PDB entry 6D7U | X-ray diffraction, 2.70 A resolution | chains A and F of the 6 polymer chains in the assembly

# Chain A
Protein: Hemagglutinin HA1 chain
Source organism: Influenza A virus
Reference sequence: A0A1S6R2B6 (A0A1S6R2B6_9INFA); residues 1-316 here correspond to UniProt positions 19-334 (UniProt number = residue number + 18)
Chain sequence (316 residues; each row starts with the number of its first residue):
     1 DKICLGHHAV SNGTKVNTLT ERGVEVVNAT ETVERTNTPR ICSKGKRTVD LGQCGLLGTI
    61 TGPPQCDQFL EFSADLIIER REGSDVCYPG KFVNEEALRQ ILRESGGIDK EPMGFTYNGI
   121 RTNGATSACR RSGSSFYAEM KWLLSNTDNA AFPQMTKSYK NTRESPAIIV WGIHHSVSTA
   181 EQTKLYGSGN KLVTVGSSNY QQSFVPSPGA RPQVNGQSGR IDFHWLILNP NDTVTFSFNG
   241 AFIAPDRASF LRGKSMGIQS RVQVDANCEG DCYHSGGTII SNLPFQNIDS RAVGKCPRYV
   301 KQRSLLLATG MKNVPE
Differences from the reference sequence: conflict A125 (Val143 in A0A1S6R2B6), R261 (Gly279 in A0A1S6R2B6)
Disulfide bonds: C42-C268, C54-C66, C87-C129, C272-C296
Glycans and other covalent adducts: N-acetylglucosamine (NAG) linked to N28, N231
From the paper describing this entry:
  - post-translational modification sites: N28, N231
  - specificity-determining residues: Q217

# Chain F
Protein: Hemagglutinin HA2 chain
Source organism: Influenza A virus
Reference sequence: A0A2I7YV20 (A0A2I7YV20_9INFA); residues 1-171 here correspond to UniProt positions 344-514 (UniProt number = residue number + 343)
Chain sequence (171 residues; row label = number of the first residue in the row):
     1 GIFGAIAGFI ENGWEGLIDG WYGFRHQNAQ GEGTAADYKS TQSAIDQITG KLNRLIAKTN
    61 QQFKLIDNEF NEVEKQIGNV INWTRDSITE VWSYNAELLV AMENQHTIDL ADSEMDKLYE
   121 RVKRQLRENA EEDGTGCFEI FHKCDDDCMA SIRNNTYDHR KYREEAMQNR I
Differences from the reference sequence: conflict I2 (Leu345 in A0A2I7YV20)
Disulfide bonds: C144-C148
Glycans and other covalent adducts: N-acetylglucosamine (NAG) linked to N82
From the paper describing this entry:
  - post-translational modification sites: N82

# How chain A and chain F interact
Residue-residue contacts - 10 pairs, chain A then chain F:
  T18(A) - R54(F)
  L19(A) - K51(F)
  L19(A) - R54(F)  hydrogen bond (backbone-side chain)
  L19(A) - M102(F)  hydrophobic
  L19(A) - E103(F)
  T20(A) - Q47(F)
  T20(A) - G50(F)
  T20(A) - K51(F)
  T20(A) - H106(F)
  K301(A) - Q61(F)  hydrogen bond
Also at the interface, not in a pair above, chain F (9 interface residues in all): D46

# Overview
4 residues of chain A and 9 residues of chain F are in contact, with 2 hydrogen bonds. Polar pairs include
L19(A)-R54(F) and K301(A)-Q61(F). Covalently linked N-acetylglucosamine: at N28(A) and N231(A). Covalently
linked N-acetylglucosamine: at N82(F). From the paper: the specificity determinant Q217(A); modification sites
N28(A), N231(A) and N82(F).
Chain A is Hemagglutinin HA1 chain and chain F is Hemagglutinin HA2 chain, both from Influenza A virus; the
structure, The crystal structure of hemagglutinin from A/Guangdong/17SF003/2016 H7N9 influenza virus, was
determined by X-ray diffraction, deposited together with 6D7C, 6D8B and 6D8D.
